PDB entry 8B0C | X-ray diffraction, 2.10 A resolution | chains AAA and BBB

== Chain AAA ==
Name: Heparanase 50 kDa subunit
From: Homo sapiens
UniProt: Q9Y251 (HPSE_HUMAN); residue numbers follow UniProt; this construct covers 160-543
Amino-acid sequence (385 residues; each row starts with the number of its first residue):
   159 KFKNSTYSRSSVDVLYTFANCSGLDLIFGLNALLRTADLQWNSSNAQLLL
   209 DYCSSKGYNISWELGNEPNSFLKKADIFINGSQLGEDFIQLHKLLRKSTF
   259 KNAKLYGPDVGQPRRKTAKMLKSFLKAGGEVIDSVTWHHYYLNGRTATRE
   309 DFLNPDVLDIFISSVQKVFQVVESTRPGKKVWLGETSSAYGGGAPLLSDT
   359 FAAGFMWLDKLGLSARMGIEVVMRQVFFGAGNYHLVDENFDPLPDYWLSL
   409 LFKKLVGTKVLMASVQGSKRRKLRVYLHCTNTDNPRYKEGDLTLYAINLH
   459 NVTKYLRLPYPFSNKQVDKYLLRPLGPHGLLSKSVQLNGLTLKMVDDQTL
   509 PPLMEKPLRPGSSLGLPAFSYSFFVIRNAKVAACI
Unresolved in the structure: 159
Differences from the reference sequence: expression tag (159); variant Arg-307 (Lys in Q9Y251)
Curated features (UniProtKB/Swiss-Prot):
  - region: Phe-527 to Ile-543 (Required for transferring proheparanase to the Golgi apparatus, secretion and subsequent enzyme activity and for enhancement of PKB/AKT1 phosphorylation)
  - active site: Glu-225 (Proton donor), Glu-343 (Nucleophile)
  - binding site (heparan sulfate group): Gln-270 to Lys-280, His-296, Arg-303, Tyr-348 to Gly-350, Gly-389 to Tyr-391
  - glycosylation (N-linked (GlcNAc...) asparagine): Asn-162, Asn-178, Asn-200, Asn-217, Asn-238, Asn-459
  - natural variant: Asn-260 (N260S: In some hepatocellular carcinoma), Arg-307 (K307R: this construct carries the variant)
  - mutagenesis: Lys-161 (K161A: Two-fold increase in the level of secretion upon addition of GS-modified heparin. No association with GS-modified heparin; when associated with K-161), Asn-162 (N162Q: Faster electrophoretic migration typical of a size reduction and important decrease of secretion. Larger size reduction; when associated with Q-178; Q-200; Q-217; Q-238 and Q-459), Asn-178 (N178Q: Faster electrophoretic migration typical of a size reduction and important decrease of secretion. Larger size reduction; when associated with Q-162; Q-200; Q-217; Q-238 and Q-459), Asn-200 (N200Q: Faster electrophoretic migration typical of a size reduction and partial decrease in secretion. Larger size reduction; when associated with Q-162; Q-178; Q-217; Q-238 and Q-459), Asn-217 (N217Q: Faster electrophoretic migration typical of a size reduction and partial decrease in secretion. Larger size reduction; when associated with Q-162; Q-178; Q-200; Q-238 and Q-459), Glu-225 (E225A: Loss of heparanase activity. No effect on HPSE-mediated cell adhesion), Asn-238 (N238Q: Faster electrophoretic migration typical of a size reduction. Larger size reduction and important decrease of secretion; when associated with Q-162; Q-178; Q-200; Q-217 and Q-459), Glu-343 (E343A: Loss of heparanase activity), Asp-367 (D367A: Strong decrease in heparanase activity), Glu-378 (E378A: No reduction in heparanase activity), Glu-396 (E396A: No reduction in heparanase activity), Val-414 (V414K: Abolishes processing, secretion and enzyme activity), 17 further mutagenesis entries in UniProt
Disulfide bonds: Cys-437/Cys-542
Covalently attached groups: N-acetylglucosamine (NAG) linked to Asn-200, Asn-238, Asn-459; compound OV3 linked to Glu-343
Small-molecule neighbours: OV3 ((1S,2R,3R,4S,6S)-3,4,6-tris(oxidanyl)-2-[2-[2,2,2-tris(fluoranyl)ethanoylamino]ethoxy]cyclohexane-1-carboxylic acid): Phe-160, Asn-224, Glu-225, Tyr-298, Ala-347, Tyr-348, Gly-349, Gly-350, Gln-383, Val-384, Gly-387, Ala-388, Gly-389, Tyr-391
Reported in the primary citation:
  - binding site for OV3: Tyr-391

== Chain BBB ==
Name: Heparanase 8 kDa subunit
From: Homo sapiens
UniProt: Q9Y251 (HPSE_HUMAN); residues 36-109 here = UniProt positions 36-109
Amino-acid sequence (74 residues; numbered 36 to 109; the number before each row is that of its first residue):
    36 QDVVDLDFFTQEPLHLVSPSFLSVTIDANLATDPRFLILLGSPKLRTLAR
    86 GLSPAYLRFGGTKTDFLIFDPKKE
Curated features (UniProtKB/Swiss-Prot):
  - binding site (heparan sulfate group): Asp-62 to Asn-64, Thr-97
Small-molecule neighbours: OV3 ((1S,2R,3R,4S,6S)-3,4,6-tris(oxidanyl)-2-[2-[2,2,2-tris(fluoranyl)ethanoylamino]ethoxy]cyclohexane-1-carboxylic acid): Asp-62, Asn-64, Arg-93, Gly-96, Thr-97
Reported in the primary citation:
  - binding site for OV3: Asn-64

== Chain AAA / chain BBB interface ==
Residue-residue contacts - 196 pairs, chain AAA then chain BBB:
  Phe-160(AAA) / Thr-97(BBB)
  Phe-160(AAA) / Phe-101(BBB)
  Lys-161(AAA) / Lys-98(BBB)
  Lys-161(AAA) / Phe-101(BBB)
  Asn-162(AAA) / Phe-101(BBB)
  Asn-162(AAA) / Ile-103(BBB)
  Ser-163(AAA) / Lys-98(BBB)  hydrogen bond
  Ser-163(AAA) / Phe-101(BBB)  hydrogen bond (backbone-backbone)
  Ser-163(AAA) / Leu-102(BBB)
  Ser-163(AAA) / Ile-103(BBB)  hydrogen bond (backbone-backbone)
  Thr-164(AAA) / Ile-103(BBB)
  Thr-164(AAA) / Asp-105(BBB)
  Thr-164(AAA) / Lys-108(BBB)  hydrogen bond
  Tyr-165(AAA) / Leu-102(BBB)  hydrophobic
  Tyr-165(AAA) / Ile-103(BBB)  hydrogen bond (backbone-backbone)
  Tyr-165(AAA) / Phe-104(BBB)
  Tyr-165(AAA) / Asp-105(BBB)  hydrogen bond (backbone-backbone)
  Tyr-165(AAA) / Lys-108(BBB)
  Ser-166(AAA) / Lys-108(BBB)
  Ser-166(AAA) / Glu-109(BBB)  hydrogen bond (side chain-backbone)
  Arg-167(AAA) / Phe-104(BBB)
  Arg-167(AAA) / Pro-106(BBB)  hydrogen bond (side chain-backbone)
  Arg-167(AAA) / Lys-107(BBB)  hydrogen bond (side chain-backbone)
  Ser-168(AAA) / Glu-109(BBB)
  Ser-169(AAA) / Phe-71(BBB)
  Val-172(AAA) / Leu-72(BBB)  hydrophobic
  Val-172(AAA) / Leu-75(BBB)  hydrophobic
  Leu-173(AAA) / Phe-94(BBB)  hydrophobic
  Thr-175(AAA) / Arg-81(BBB)
  Phe-176(AAA) / Leu-75(BBB)
  Phe-176(AAA) / Arg-81(BBB)
  Phe-176(AAA) / Ala-84(BBB)  hydrophobic
  Phe-176(AAA) / Leu-92(BBB)  hydrophobic
  Cys-179(AAA) / Arg-81(BBB)
  Cys-179(AAA) / Arg-85(BBB)  hydrogen bond (backbone-side chain)
  Ser-180(AAA) / Arg-81(BBB)
  Ser-180(AAA) / Ala-84(BBB)
  Ser-180(AAA) / Arg-85(BBB)
  Ser-180(AAA) / Ser-88(BBB)
  Gly-181(AAA) / Ser-88(BBB)  hydrogen bond (backbone-side chain)
  Leu-182(AAA) / Ala-84(BBB)
  Leu-182(AAA) / Ala-90(BBB)
  Asp-183(AAA) / Ala-90(BBB)  hydrogen bond (backbone-backbone)
  Asp-183(AAA) / Tyr-91(BBB)
  Asp-183(AAA) / Leu-92(BBB)  hydrogen bond (backbone-backbone)
  Leu-184(AAA) / Leu-92(BBB)
  Ile-185(AAA) / Tyr-91(BBB)  hydrophobic
  Ile-185(AAA) / Leu-92(BBB)  hydrogen bond (backbone-backbone)
  Ile-185(AAA) / Arg-93(BBB)
  Ile-185(AAA) / Phe-94(BBB)  hydrogen bond (backbone-backbone)
  Phe-186(AAA) / Phe-94(BBB)  hydrophobic
  Gly-187(AAA) / Phe-94(BBB)  hydrogen bond (backbone-backbone)
  Gly-187(AAA) / Thr-99(BBB)
  Leu-188(AAA) / Thr-99(BBB)
  Leu-188(AAA) / Asp-100(BBB)
  Asn-189(AAA) / Thr-99(BBB)  hydrogen bond (backbone-backbone)
  Asn-189(AAA) / Asp-100(BBB)  hydrogen bond (side chain-backbone)
  Asn-189(AAA) / Phe-101(BBB)
  Asn-189(AAA) / Leu-102(BBB)  hydrogen bond (side chain-backbone)
  Ala-190(AAA) / Asp-100(BBB)  hydrogen bond (backbone-side chain)
  Leu-191(AAA) / Asp-100(BBB)
  Asn-203(AAA) / Ile-103(BBB)
  Asn-203(AAA) / Phe-104(BBB)  hydrogen bond (side chain-backbone)
  Leu-206(AAA) / Pro-106(BBB)  hydrophobic
  Leu-207(AAA) / Phe-104(BBB)
  Glu-221(AAA) / Arg-93(BBB)  salt bridge
  Gly-223(AAA) / Asp-100(BBB)
  Asn-224(AAA) / Arg-93(BBB)  hydrogen bond
  Asn-224(AAA) / Gly-96(BBB)  hydrogen bond (side chain-backbone)
  Asn-224(AAA) / Thr-97(BBB)
  Asn-224(AAA) / Asp-100(BBB)  hydrogen bond (backbone-side chain)
  Phe-229(AAA) / Asp-100(BBB)
  Lys-232(AAA) / Phe-101(BBB)
  Tyr-264(AAA) / Tyr-91(BBB)
  Asp-267(AAA) / Arg-93(BBB)  salt bridge
  His-296(AAA) / Arg-93(BBB)
  Trp-340(AAA) / Tyr-91(BBB)  hydrophobic
  Gly-342(AAA) / Arg-93(BBB)
  Glu-343(AAA) / Arg-93(BBB)  salt bridge
  Trp-365(AAA) / Leu-57(BBB)  hydrophobic
  Leu-369(AAA) / Phe-56(BBB)
  Leu-369(AAA) / Leu-57(BBB)  hydrophobic
  Ser-372(AAA) / Phe-56(BBB)
  Ala-373(AAA) / His-50(BBB)
  Ala-373(AAA) / Phe-56(BBB)
  Arg-374(AAA) / Leu-49(BBB)
  Arg-374(AAA) / His-50(BBB)  hydrogen bond (backbone-side chain)
  Met-375(AAA) / His-50(BBB)
  Gly-376(AAA) / His-50(BBB)
  Ile-377(AAA) / Val-52(BBB)
  Ile-377(AAA) / Phe-56(BBB)
  Glu-378(AAA) / Val-52(BBB)
  Glu-378(AAA) / Ser-53(BBB)  hydrogen bond (backbone-backbone)
  Glu-378(AAA) / Phe-56(BBB)
  Val-379(AAA) / Ser-53(BBB)
  Val-379(AAA) / Phe-56(BBB)
  Val-380(AAA) / Phe-56(BBB)  hydrogen bond (backbone-backbone)
  Val-380(AAA) / Leu-57(BBB)
  Val-380(AAA) / Ser-58(BBB)  hydrogen bond (backbone-backbone)
  Met-381(AAA) / Ser-58(BBB)
  Met-381(AAA) / Thr-60(BBB)
  Met-381(AAA) / Arg-93(BBB)
  Arg-382(AAA) / Ser-58(BBB)  hydrogen bond (backbone-backbone)
  Arg-382(AAA) / Val-59(BBB)
  Arg-382(AAA) / Thr-60(BBB)  hydrogen bond (backbone-backbone)
  Gln-383(AAA) / Thr-60(BBB)  hydrogen bond
  Gln-383(AAA) / Asp-62(BBB)  hydrogen bond
  Val-384(AAA) / Thr-60(BBB)
  Phe-385(AAA) / Val-59(BBB)  hydrophobic
  Phe-385(AAA) / Thr-60(BBB)  hydrogen bond (backbone-backbone)
  Phe-385(AAA) / Leu-80(BBB)  hydrophobic
  Phe-385(AAA) / Leu-83(BBB)
  Phe-385(AAA) / Ala-84(BBB)
  Phe-385(AAA) / Leu-87(BBB)  hydrophobic
  Phe-386(AAA) / Leu-74(BBB)  hydrophobic
  Phe-386(AAA) / Leu-80(BBB)  hydrophobic
  Leu-393(AAA) / Val-59(BBB)  hydrophobic
  Val-394(AAA) / Leu-80(BBB)  hydrophobic
  Val-394(AAA) / Leu-83(BBB)  hydrophobic
  Asn-397(AAA) / Lys-79(BBB)  hydrogen bond (backbone-side chain)
  Phe-398(AAA) / Leu-74(BBB)  hydrophobic
  Phe-398(AAA) / Ser-77(BBB)
  Phe-398(AAA) / Lys-79(BBB)
  Phe-398(AAA) / Leu-80(BBB)  hydrophobic
  Phe-398(AAA) / Leu-83(BBB)
  Asp-399(AAA) / Lys-79(BBB)  salt bridge
  Tyr-404(AAA) / Leu-83(BBB)  hydrogen bond (side chain-backbone)
  Tyr-404(AAA) / Gly-86(BBB)
  Tyr-404(AAA) / Leu-87(BBB)  hydrophobic
  Ser-407(AAA) / Leu-57(BBB)
  Leu-408(AAA) / Gly-86(BBB)
  Phe-410(AAA) / Phe-56(BBB)  hydrophobic
  Lys-411(AAA) / Leu-57(BBB)  hydrogen bond (side chain-backbone)
  Lys-411(AAA) / Leu-87(BBB)  hydrogen bond (side chain-backbone)
  Lys-411(AAA) / Pro-89(BBB)  hydrogen bond (side chain-backbone)
  Lys-412(AAA) / Gly-86(BBB)  hydrogen bond (side chain-backbone)
  Thr-416(AAA) / His-50(BBB)
  Thr-416(AAA) / Leu-51(BBB)
  Thr-416(AAA) / Val-52(BBB)  hydrogen bond (backbone-backbone)
  Thr-416(AAA) / Ser-53(BBB)
  Thr-416(AAA) / Pro-54(BBB)
  Lys-417(AAA) / Pro-48(BBB)
  Lys-417(AAA) / His-50(BBB)
  Lys-417(AAA) / Leu-51(BBB)
  Val-418(AAA) / Pro-48(BBB)
  Val-418(AAA) / Leu-49(BBB)  hydrogen bond (backbone-backbone)
  Val-418(AAA) / His-50(BBB)  hydrogen bond (backbone-backbone)
  Leu-419(AAA) / Phe-44(BBB)
  Leu-419(AAA) / Glu-47(BBB)
  Leu-419(AAA) / Leu-49(BBB)
  Met-420(AAA) / Phe-43(BBB)
  Met-420(AAA) / Phe-44(BBB)  hydrogen bond (backbone-backbone)
  Met-420(AAA) / Leu-49(BBB)  hydrophobic
  Ala-421(AAA) / Asp-42(BBB)
  Ala-421(AAA) / Phe-43(BBB)  hydrophobic
  Ser-422(AAA) / Leu-41(BBB)
  Ser-422(AAA) / Asp-42(BBB)  hydrogen bond (backbone-backbone)
  Val-423(AAA) / Val-39(BBB)  hydrophobic
  Val-423(AAA) / Asp-40(BBB)
  Gln-424(AAA) / Asp-40(BBB)  hydrogen bond (backbone-backbone)
  Gln-424(AAA) / Asp-42(BBB)  hydrogen bond
  Leu-435(AAA) / Phe-43(BBB)  hydrophobic
  Leu-452(AAA) / Leu-41(BBB)  hydrophobic
  Leu-452(AAA) / Phe-43(BBB)  hydrophobic
  Val-460(AAA) / Asp-37(BBB)
  Thr-461(AAA) / Asp-37(BBB)
  Lys-462(AAA) / Asp-37(BBB)  salt bridge
  Tyr-463(AAA) / Asp-37(BBB)  hydrogen bond (backbone-backbone)
  Tyr-463(AAA) / Val-38(BBB)
  Tyr-463(AAA) / Val-39(BBB)  hydrogen bond (backbone-backbone)
  Leu-464(AAA) / Val-39(BBB)
  Leu-464(AAA) / Leu-41(BBB)  hydrophobic
  Arg-465(AAA) / Val-38(BBB)
  Arg-465(AAA) / Val-39(BBB)  hydrogen bond (backbone-backbone)
  Arg-465(AAA) / Asp-40(BBB)  salt bridge
  Arg-465(AAA) / Leu-41(BBB)  hydrogen bond (backbone-backbone)
  Leu-466(AAA) / Phe-43(BBB)  hydrophobic
  Pro-467(AAA) / Leu-41(BBB)
  Pro-467(AAA) / Phe-43(BBB)  hydrophobic
  Phe-470(AAA) / Phe-43(BBB)  hydrophobic
  Met-502(AAA) / Lys-79(BBB)
  Met-502(AAA) / Thr-82(BBB)
  Met-502(AAA) / Leu-83(BBB)  hydrophobic
  Asp-505(AAA) / Lys-79(BBB)
  Asp-505(AAA) / Thr-82(BBB)  hydrogen bond (backbone-side chain)
  Gln-506(AAA) / Pro-78(BBB)
  Gln-506(AAA) / Thr-82(BBB)
  Thr-507(AAA) / Thr-82(BBB)
  Leu-508(AAA) / Leu-83(BBB)  hydrophobic
  Leu-508(AAA) / Gly-86(BBB)
  Ile-534(AAA) / Phe-43(BBB)  hydrophobic
  Val-539(AAA) / Thr-45(BBB)
  Ala-541(AAA) / Thr-45(BBB)
  Ala-541(AAA) / Gln-46(BBB)
  Ala-541(AAA) / Glu-47(BBB)
  Ala-541(AAA) / Pro-48(BBB)
Interface residues without a listed pair, chain AAA (106 interface residues in all): Val-170, Ala-177, Tyr-210, Ala-233, Gly-387, Pro-400, Gly-415, Val-433, Leu-450
Interface residues without a listed pair, chain BBB (64 interface residues in all): Ser-55, Ile-61, Leu-65, Thr-67

== Overview ==
106 residues of chain AAA and 64 residues of chain BBB are in contact, with 51 hydrogen bonds and 6 salt
bridges. Among the polar pairs are Glu-221(AAA)/Arg-93(BBB), Asp-267(AAA)/Arg-93(BBB) and
Glu-343(AAA)/Arg-93(BBB). Bound to chain BBB: compound OV3. Covalently linked N-acetylglucosamine: at
Asn-200(AAA), Asn-238(AAA) and Asn-459(AAA). From the paper: a binding site for OV3 at Tyr-391(AAA) and
Asn-64(BBB).
Here chain AAA is Heparanase 50 kDa subunit and chain BBB is Heparanase 8 kDa subunit, both from Homo sapiens.
Entry 8B0C (Crystal structure of human heparanase in complex with covalent inhibitor VB158) was determined by
X-ray diffraction, deposited together with 8B0B.
